Entry 6JGJ (X-ray diffraction, 0.78 A resolution); this record covers chain A.

Chain A:
Molecule: Green fluorescent protein
Organism: Aequorea victoria
UniProtKB: P42212 (GFP_AEQVI); aligned to UniProt positions 2-231 over residues 2-231
Amino-acid sequence (228 residues; row label = number of the first residue in the row; note: 2 numbers in that range are skipped by the numbering (no residue carries them; nothing is unmodelled there)):
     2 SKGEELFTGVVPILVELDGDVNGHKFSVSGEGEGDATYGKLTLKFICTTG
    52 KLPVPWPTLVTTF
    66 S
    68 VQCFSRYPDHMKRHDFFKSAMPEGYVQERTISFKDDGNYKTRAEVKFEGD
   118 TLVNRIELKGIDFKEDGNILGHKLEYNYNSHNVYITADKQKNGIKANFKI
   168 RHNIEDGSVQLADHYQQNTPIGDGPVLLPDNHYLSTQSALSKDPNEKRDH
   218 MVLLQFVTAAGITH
Covalently attached groups: covalent link Phe64-Ser66; covalent link Ser66-Val68
Modified residues: Ser66 (chromophore; GYS)
Sequence notes: chromophore (66, 66, 66); engineered mutation Ser99 (Phe in P42212), Thr153 (Met in P42212), Ala163 (Val in P42212), Gln222 (Glu in P42212)
Metal / ion sites: Mg2+ near Asp197 (its only coordinating residue here)
What the authors report for this chain:
  - contacts within the chain: Thr62-Ser66, Ser66-Gln69 (hydrogen bond), Ser66-Gln94, Ser66-Arg96, Ser66-Tyr145, Ser66-Asn146, Ser66-His148 (hydrogen bond), His148-Thr203 (hydrogen bond)
  - conformationally variable residues: Thr203 to Ser205

In short:
From the paper: conformational variability at Thr203; contacts within the chain involving Thr62, Ser66 and
Gln69 among others.
Chain A is Green fluorescent protein (Aequorea victoria); the structure, Crystal structure of the
F99S/M153T/V163A/E222Q variant of GFP at 0.78 A, was determined by X-ray diffraction (same publication as 6JGH
and 6JGI).
